PDB entry 8Y3V | electron microscopy, 3.46 A resolution | chains A and D of the 4 polymer chains in the assembly

== Chain A (and D) ==
Molecule: Capsid protein
Organism: Emesvirus zinderi
Notes: chain D of this document is another copy of the same molecule, construct and numbering; everything in this record applies to it too
UniProtKB: C8XPD7 (C8XPD7_9VIRU); residues 1-129 here correspond to UniProt positions 2-130 (UniProt number = residue number + 1)
Sequence (129 residues; row label = number of the first residue in the row):
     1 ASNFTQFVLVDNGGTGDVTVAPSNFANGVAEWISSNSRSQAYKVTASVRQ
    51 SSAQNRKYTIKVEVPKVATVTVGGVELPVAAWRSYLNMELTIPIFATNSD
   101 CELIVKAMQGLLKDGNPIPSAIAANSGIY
Unresolved in the structure: 1 (chain D: fully traced)
Differences from the reference sequence: engineered mutation Ala46 (Cys47 in C8XPD7), Val70 (Gln71 in C8XPD7)

== How chain A and chain D interact ==
Residue-residue contacts - 20 pairs, chain A then chain D:
  Phe25(A) with Gln50(D); Ser51(D); Ser52(D); Ala53(D)
  Ala26(A) with Ser51(D)
  Asn27(A) with Arg49(D); Ser51(D), hydrogen bond (backbone-backbone)
  Gly28(A) with Gln50(D); Ser51(D), hydrogen bond (backbone-backbone)
  Arg49(A) with Asn27(D), hydrogen bond (side chain-backbone); Gly28(D)
  Gln50(A) with Ala1(D); Phe25(D); Gly28(D)
  Ser51(A) with Ala26(D); Asn27(D); Gly28(D), hydrogen bond (backbone-backbone)
  Ser52(A) with Phe25(D)
  Ala53(A) with Ala1(D); Phe25(D), hydrophobic
Other interface residues (no listed pair), chain A (10 interface residues in all): Val48
Other interface residues (no listed pair), chain D (11 interface residues in all): Val48

== In short ==
The interface between chain A and chain D involves 10 residues on one side and 11 on the other, with 4
hydrogen bonds. Polar contacts include Arg49(A)-Asn27(D), Asn27(A)-Ser51(D) and Gly28(A)-Ser51(D).
Chain A and chain D are both Capsid protein (Emesvirus zinderi); the structure, The self-assembled nanotube of
CPC46A/Q70V, was determined by electron microscopy, deposited together with 8Y3N and 8Y3T.
